Entry 1R49 (X-ray diffraction, 3.13 A resolution); this record covers chains B and A of the 3 polymer chains in the assembly.

Chain B:
Molecule: 22-nt DNA strand
Sequence (22 nucleotides; numbered 1 to 22; the number before each row is that of its first residue):
     1 AAAAAGACTTAGAAAAATTTTT

Chain A:
Protein: DNA topoisomerase I
From: Homo sapiens
Notes: EC 5.99.1.2; fragment: Topo70
UniProt: P11387 (TOP1_HUMAN); residues 174-765 here = UniProt positions 174-765
Amino-acid sequence (592 residues; row label = number of the first residue in the row):
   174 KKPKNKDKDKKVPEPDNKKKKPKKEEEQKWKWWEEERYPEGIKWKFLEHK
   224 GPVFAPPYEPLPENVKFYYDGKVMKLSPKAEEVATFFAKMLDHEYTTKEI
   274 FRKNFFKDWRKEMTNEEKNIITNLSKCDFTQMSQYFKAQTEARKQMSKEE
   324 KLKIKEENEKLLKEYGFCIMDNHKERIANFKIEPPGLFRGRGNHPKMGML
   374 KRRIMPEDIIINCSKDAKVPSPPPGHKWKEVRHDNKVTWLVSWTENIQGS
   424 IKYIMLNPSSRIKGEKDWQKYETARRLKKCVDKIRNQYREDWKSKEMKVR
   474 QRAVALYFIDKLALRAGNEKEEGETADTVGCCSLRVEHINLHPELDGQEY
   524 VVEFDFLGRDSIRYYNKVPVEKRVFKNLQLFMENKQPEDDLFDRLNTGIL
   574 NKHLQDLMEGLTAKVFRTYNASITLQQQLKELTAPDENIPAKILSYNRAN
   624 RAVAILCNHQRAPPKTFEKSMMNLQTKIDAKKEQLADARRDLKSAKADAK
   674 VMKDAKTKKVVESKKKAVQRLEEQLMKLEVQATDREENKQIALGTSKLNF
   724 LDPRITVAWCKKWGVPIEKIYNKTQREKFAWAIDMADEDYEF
Not modelled in the structure: 174-201, 388, 634-643, 714-718
Differences from the reference sequence: engineered mutation Arg532 (Lys in P11387), Phe723 (Tyr in P11387)
UniProt features mapped onto this chain:
  - region (Interaction with DNA): Lys425, Tyr426, Arg488 to Lys493, Thr585 to Lys587
  - site (Interaction with DNA): Arg316, Arg364, Trp412, Lys443, Thr501, Asn574, His632, Lys650
  - modified residue: Lys280 (N6-acetyllysine), Ser506 (Phosphoserine)
  - cross-link (Glycyl lysine isopeptide (Lys-Gly)): Lys204 (interchain with G-Cter in SUMO2), Lys336 (interchain with G-Cter in SUMO2), Lys549 (interchain with G-Cter in SUMO2), Lys642 (interchain with G-Cter in SUMO2), Lys700 (interchain with G-Cter in SUMO2), Lys712 (interchain with G-Cter in SUMO2)
  - natural variant: Lys326 (K326R: In breast cancer), Met370 (M370T: In CPT-resistant leukemia), Asp533 (D533G: In CPT-resistant leukemia), Asn722 (N722S: In CPT-resistant leukemia), Thr729 (T729A: In CPT-resistant lung cancer)

How chain B and chain A interact:
Pairs across the interface (31; chain B residue first):
  DG6(B) with Tyr426(A), sugar contact
  DA7(B) with Val410(A), phosphate contact; Trp412(A), hydrogen bond to the phosphate; Tyr426(A), hydrogen bond to the phosphate
  DC8(B) with Val410(A), phosphate contact; Thr411(A), hydrogen bond to the phosphate; Trp412(A), phosphate contact; Tyr426(A), base contact; Met428(A), phosphate contact; Lys439(A), hydrogen bond to the phosphate
  DT9(B) with Met428(A), base contact; Lys436(A), salt bridge to the phosphate; Lys439(A), salt bridge to the phosphate; Lys587(A), hydrogen bond to the phosphate
  DT10(B) with Lys443(A), salt bridge to the phosphate; Arg488(A), phosphate contact; Arg532(A), hydrogen bond to the base; Lys587(A), salt bridge to the phosphate; Asn722(A), hydrogen bond to the phosphate; Phe723(A), phosphate contact
  DA11(B) with Arg364(A), base contact; Arg488(A), salt bridge to the phosphate; Arg532(A), sugar contact; Asn722(A), phosphate contact; Phe723(A), phosphate contact
  DG12(B) with Arg364(A), hydrogen bond to the base; Asp533(A), sugar contact
  DA13(B) with Arg364(A), sugar contact
  DA14(B) with His266(A), salt bridge to the phosphate
  DT21(B) with Lys650(A), sugar contact
  DT22(B) with Lys650(A), salt bridge to the phosphate
Other interface residues (no listed pair), chain B (12 interface residues in all): DA17
Other interface residues (no listed pair), chain A (24 interface residues in all): Lys216, Asn331, Arg362, Arg405, Ile424, Arg590, Gln633

In short:
12 residues of chain B face 24 of chain A across their interface; the contacts include 8 hydrogen bonds and 7
salt bridges. Polar contacts include DT10(B)-Arg532(A), DG12(B)-Arg364(A) and DA7(B)-Trp412(A).
Chain B is a 22-nt DNA strand and chain A is DNA topoisomerase I (Homo sapiens); the structure, Human
topoisomerase I (Topo70) double mutant K532R/Y723F, was determined by X-ray diffraction.
